7K1K - chains B and C of the 7 polymer chains in the assembly; structure by electron microscopy, 4.10 A resolution (low resolution: residue-level contacts below are approximate; hydrogen-bond / salt-bridge calls are withheld).

# Chain B
Protein: X-ray repair cross-complementing protein 6
From: Homo sapiens
Notes: EC 3.6.4.-, 4.2.99.-
UniProt: P12956 (XRCC6_HUMAN); residues 1-609 here = UniProt positions 1-609
Sequence (609 residues; row label = number of the first residue in the row):
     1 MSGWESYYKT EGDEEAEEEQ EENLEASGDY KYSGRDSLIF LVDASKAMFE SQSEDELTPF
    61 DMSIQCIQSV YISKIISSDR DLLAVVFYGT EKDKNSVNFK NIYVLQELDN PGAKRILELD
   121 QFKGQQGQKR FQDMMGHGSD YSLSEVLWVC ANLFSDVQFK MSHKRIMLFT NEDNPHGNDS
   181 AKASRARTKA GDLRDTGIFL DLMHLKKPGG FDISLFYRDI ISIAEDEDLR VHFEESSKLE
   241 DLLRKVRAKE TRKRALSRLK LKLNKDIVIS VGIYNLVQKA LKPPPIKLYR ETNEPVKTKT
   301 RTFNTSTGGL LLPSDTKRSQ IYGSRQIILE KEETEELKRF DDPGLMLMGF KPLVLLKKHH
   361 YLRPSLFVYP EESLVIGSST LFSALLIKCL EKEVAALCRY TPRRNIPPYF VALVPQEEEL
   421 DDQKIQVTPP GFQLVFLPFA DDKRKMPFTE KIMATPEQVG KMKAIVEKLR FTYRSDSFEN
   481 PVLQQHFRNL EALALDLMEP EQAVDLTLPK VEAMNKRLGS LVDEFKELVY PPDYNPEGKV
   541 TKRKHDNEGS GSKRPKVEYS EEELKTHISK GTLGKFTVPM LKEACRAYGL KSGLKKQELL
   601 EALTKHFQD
Unresolved in the structure: 1-30, 223-236, 535-609

# Chain C
Protein: X-ray repair cross-complementing protein 5
From: Homo sapiens
Notes: EC 3.6.4.-
UniProt: P13010 (XRCC5_HUMAN); numbering as in UniProt (aligned over 1-732)
Sequence (732 residues; each row starts with the number of its first residue):
     1 MVRSGNKAAV VLCMDVGFTM SNSIPGIESP FEQAKKVITM FVQRQVFAEN KDEIALVLFG
    61 TDGTDNPLSG GDQYQNITVH RHLMLPDFDL LEDIESKIQP GSQQADFLDA LIVSMDVIQH
   121 ETIGKKFEKR HIEIFTDLSS RFSKSQLDII IHSLKKCDIS LQFFLPFSLG KEDGSGDRGD
   181 GPFRLGGHGP SFPLKGITEQ QKEGLEIVKM VMISLEGEDG LDEIYSFSES LRKLCVFKKI
   241 ERHSIHWPCR LTIGSNLSIR IAAYKSILQE RVKKTWTVVD AKTLKKEDIQ KETVYCLNDD
   301 DETEVLKEDI IQGFRYGSDI VPFSKVDEEQ MKYKSEGKCF SVLGFCKSSQ VQRRFFMGNQ
   361 VLKVFAARDD EAAAVALSSL IHALDDLDMV AIVRYAYDKR ANPQVGVAFP HIKHNYECLV
   421 YVQLPFMEDL RQYMFSSLKN SKKYAPTEAQ LNAVDALIDS MSLAKKDEKT DTLEDLFPTT
   481 KIPNPRFQRL FQCLLHRALH PREPLPPIQQ HIWNMLNPPA EVTTKSQIPL SKIKTLFPLI
   541 EAKKKDQVTA QEIFQDNHED GPTAKKLKTE QGGAHFSVSS LAEGSVTSVG SVNPAENFRV
   601 LVKQKKASFE EASNQLINHI EQFLDTNETP YFMKSIDCIR AFREEAIKFS EEQRFNNFLK
   661 ALQEKVEIKQ LNHFWEIVVQ DGITLITKEE ASGSSVTAEE AKKFLAPKDK PSGDTAAVFE
   721 EGGDVDDLLD MI
Unresolved in the structure: 1-5, 171-180, 542-732

# Interface between chain B and chain C
Pairs across the interface (248):
  I75(B) with Y316(C); G317(C)
  A248(B) with E428(C)
  T251(B) with Y433(C)
  R252(B) with R431(C); Y433(C)
  N264(B) with T523(C); L530(C)
  D266(B) with K534(C)
  I267(B) with L530(C); K534(C)
  N275(B) with R431(C)
  L276(B) with D429(C); R431(C)
  V277(B) with M357(C); D429(C)
  Q278(B) with D429(C); R431(C)
  K279(B) with M357(C); D429(C)
  A280(B) with D429(C)
  P285(B) with G313(C); F314(C)
  I286(B) with I311(C); Q312(C); G313(C)
  K287(B) with I310(C); I311(C)
  L288(B) with D309(C); I310(C); I311(C); G313(C); I320(C)
  Y289(B) with L297(C); D309(C)
  R290(B) with E308(C); D309(C); I311(C)
  E294(B) with D299(C)
  P295(B) with D299(C)
  V296(B) with C296(C); L297(C); N298(C); I310(C)
  K297(B) with C296(C); N298(C)
  T298(B) with T293(C); V294(C); Y295(C)
  K299(B) with T293(C); V294(C); C296(C)
  T300(B) with E292(C); T293(C)
  R301(B) with K291(C); E292(C)
  T302(B) with I289(C); Q290(C); K291(C)
  F303(B) with I289(C); Q290(C); E292(C)
  N304(B) with D288(C); I289(C); Q290(C)
  T305(B) with D280(C); D288(C)
  L311(B) with I289(C)
  D315(B) with D280(C); A281(C)
  T316(B) with V279(C)
  K317(B) with T277(C); V278(C); V279(C)
  R318(B) with T277(C)
  S319(B) with W276(C); T277(C); V279(C)
  Q320(B) with K274(C); W276(C); L494(C)
  I321(B) with K274(C); T277(C); K286(C)
  Y322(B) with E49(C); L494(C)
  R325(B) with D87(C)
  Q326(B) with L284(C)
  I327(B) with L494(C); R497(C); A498(C)
  I328(B) with R497(C)
  E333(B) with R497(C); L505(C)
  T334(B) with W276(C)
  E336(B) with L505(C)
  L337(B) with R489(C); L490(C)
  F340(B) with P485(C); R489(C)
  L347(B) with M461(C)
  M348(B) with F477(C); L516(C); P518(C)
  G349(B) with M461(C)
  F350(B) with I458(C); M461(C); L463(C)
  K351(B) with D475(C); L476(C); F477(C)
  P352(B) with A464(C)
  K358(B) with R353(C)
  H359(B) with I267(C); K363(C); V420(C)
  H360(B) with I267(C); T480(C)
  Y361(B) with I267(C); G358(C); Q360(C); V361(C); V422(C)
  L362(B) with I267(C); L268(C); Q269(C); G358(C)
  R363(B) with Q269(C)
  F367(B) with F435(C)
  Y369(B) with S436(C); L438(C)
  E372(B) with Y444(C)
  V375(B) with I540(C); E541(C)
  I376(B) with L539(C); E541(C)
  S379(B) with Y444(C)
  T380(B) with Y444(C); P446(C)
  S383(B) with Y444(C); P446(C)
  A384(B) with P446(C)
  L385(B) with I458(C)
  I387(B) with K439(C); L451(C)
  K388(B) with L451(C); V454(C); D455(C); I458(C)
  L390(B) with K439(C)
  K392(B) with D455(C); I458(C); D459(C)
  L397(B) with F477(C); T479(C)
  R399(B) with L516(C)
  P407(B) with R486(C)
  F410(B) with T479(C)
  Q416(B) with R354(C)
  E417(B) with K439(C)
  E418(B) with S437(C)
  V427(B) with Q432(C)
  T428(B) with R354(C)
  P429(B) with R354(C)
  L437(B) with T479(C)
  P438(B) with I267(C); T479(C); T480(C)
  F439(B) with T480(C); I482(C); N484(C)
  A440(B) with P483(C)
  D441(B) with R44(C); L234(C)
  D442(B) with S266(C); I267(C); L268(C); E270(C)
  K443(B) with I267(C)
  R444(B) with L268(C)
  K445(B) with H243(C); S244(C)
  M446(B) with K363(C)
  F448(B) with N415(C); Y416(C)
  E450(B) with E371(C); N415(C)
  K451(B) with H414(C); N415(C); E417(C)
  I452(B) with E371(C); V375(C)
  A454(B) with H382(C)
  Q458(B) with S379(C)
  V459(B) with H382(C); A383(C)
  M462(B) with A383(C)
  K463(B) with D386(C)
  V466(B) with F345(C); M389(C)
  E467(B) with K347(C)
  L469(B) with F345(C)
  R470(B) with K347(C); S348(C)
  F471(B) with G344(C); F345(C); C346(C)
  Y473(B) with C346(C); I392(C); L424(C)
  D476(B) with M427(C)
  S477(B) with M427(C)
  F478(B) with F426(C)
  E479(B) with M427(C); E428(C)
  N480(B) with E428(C)
  P481(B) with Y333(C); P403(C)
  V482(B) with Y333(C)
  L483(B) with E428(C)
  Q484(B) with E428(C)
  Q485(B) with M331(C); K332(C); Y333(C)
  N489(B) with M331(C)
  L490(B) with R315(C); Y316(C); V321(C)
  E491(B) with Y316(C)
  L493(B) with F323(C)
  A494(B) with Y316(C)
  D505(B) with Y333(C)
  T507(B) with L343(C); R394(C); V405(C)
  L508(B) with L343(C); R394(C)
  P509(B) with S341(C); V342(C); L343(C)
  V511(B) with S255(C)
  M514(B) with G254(C); L343(C)
  N515(B) with S255(C)
  V522(B) with N256(C); L257(C)
  K526(B) with N256(C)
  Y530(B) with A376(C)
Other interface residues (no listed pair), chain B (158 interface residues in all): P111, A113, E250, K253, R254, V268, P284, N293, S306, L329, V354, P364, L381, P408, Y409, Q426, P430, P447, M453, T472, R474, P500, F525
Other interface residues (no listed pair), chain C (160 interface residues in all): F47, F88, Y264, T275, K282, S318, P322, E328, F355, F356, R368, S378, L380, H411, P425, L430, S462, L473, K481, F487, R502, I508, I512, W513, N517, I533, F537, P538

# Overview
Chain B and chain C form an interface of 158 and 160 residues respectively.
Chain B is X-ray repair cross-complementing protein 6 and chain C is X-ray repair cross-complementing protein
5, both from Homo sapiens; the structure, CryoEM structure of inactivated-form DNA-PK (Complex IV), was
determined by electron microscopy together with 7K0Y, 7K17, 7K19, 7K1B, 7K1J and 7K1N from the same study.
